7OMM - chains A and D of the 4 polymer chains in the assembly; structure by electron microscopy, 3.40 A resolution.

# Chain A
Protein: LPS-assembly protein LptD
Organism: Neisseria gonorrhoeae
UniProtKB: Q5F651 (LPTD_NEIG1); residues 1-801 here = UniProt positions 1-801
Chain sequence (801 residues; numbered 1 to 801; the number before each row is that of its first residue):
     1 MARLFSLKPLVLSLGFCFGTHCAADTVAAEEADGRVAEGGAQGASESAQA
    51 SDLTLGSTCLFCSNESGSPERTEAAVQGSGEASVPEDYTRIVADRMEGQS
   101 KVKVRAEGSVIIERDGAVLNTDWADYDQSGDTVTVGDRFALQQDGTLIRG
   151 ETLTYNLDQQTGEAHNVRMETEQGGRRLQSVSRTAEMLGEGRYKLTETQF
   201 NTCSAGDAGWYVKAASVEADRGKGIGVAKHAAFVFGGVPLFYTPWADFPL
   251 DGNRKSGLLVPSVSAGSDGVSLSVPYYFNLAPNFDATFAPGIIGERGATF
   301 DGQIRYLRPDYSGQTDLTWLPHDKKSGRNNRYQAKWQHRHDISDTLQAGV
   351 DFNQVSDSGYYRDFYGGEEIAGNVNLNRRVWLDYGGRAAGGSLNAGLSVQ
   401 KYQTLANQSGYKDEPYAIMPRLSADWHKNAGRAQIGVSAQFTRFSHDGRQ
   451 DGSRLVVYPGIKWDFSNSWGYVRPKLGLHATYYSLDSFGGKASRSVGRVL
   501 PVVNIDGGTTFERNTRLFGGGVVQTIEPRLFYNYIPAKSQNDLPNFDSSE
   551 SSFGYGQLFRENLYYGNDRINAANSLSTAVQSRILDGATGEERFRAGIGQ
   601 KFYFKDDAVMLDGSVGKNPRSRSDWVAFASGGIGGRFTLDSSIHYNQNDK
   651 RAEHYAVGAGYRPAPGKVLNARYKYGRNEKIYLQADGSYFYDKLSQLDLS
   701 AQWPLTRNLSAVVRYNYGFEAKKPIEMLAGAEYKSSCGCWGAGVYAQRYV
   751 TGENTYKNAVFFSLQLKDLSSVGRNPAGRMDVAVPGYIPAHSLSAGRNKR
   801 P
Not modelled in the structure: 1-87, 605-620
Disulfide bonds: Cys203-Cys737
Sequence notes: conflict Ser13 (Ala in Q5F651)

# Chain D
Protein: ProMacrobody 51, Maltodextrin-binding protein
Organism: synthetic construct
UniProtKB: A0A0F8L1I7 (A0A0F8L1I7_METMZ); residues 130-489 here correspond to UniProt positions 8-367 (UniProt number = residue number - 122)
Chain sequence (526 residues; row label = number of the first residue in the row):
     1 GPSQVQLVESGGGSVQAGGSLRLSCAASGSISSITYLGWFRQAPGKEREG
    51 VAALATYYGHTYYADSVKGRFTVSLDNAKNTVYLQMNSLKPEDTALYYCA
   101 AAYSGIWTPLGVWATYEYWGQGTQVTVPPLVIWINGDKGYNGLAEVGKKF
   151 EKDTGIKVTVEHPDKLEEKFPQVAATGDGPDIIFWAHDRFGGYAQSGLLA
   201 EITPDKAFQDKLYPFTWDAVRYNGKLIAYPIAVEALSLIYNKDLLPNPPK
   251 TWEEIPALDKELKAKGKSALMFNLQEPYFTWPLIAADGGYAFKYENGKYD
   301 IKDVGVDNAGAKAGLTFLVDLIKNKHMNADTDYSIAEAAFNKGETAMTIN
   351 GPWAWSNIDTSKVNYGVTVLPTFKGQPSKPFVGVLSAGINAASPNKELAK
   401 EFLENYLLTDEGLEAVNKDKPLGAVALKSYEEELAKDPRIAATMENAQKG
   451 EIMPNIPQMSAFWYAVRTAVINAASGRQTVDEALKDAQTPGSGGGSAWSH
   501 PQFEKGGGSGGGSGGSAWSHPQFEKA
Not modelled in the structure: 490-526
Disulfide bonds: Cys25-Cys99
Sequence notes: expression tag (490-526)

# Interface between chain A and chain D
Residue-residue contacts (18):
  Lys213(A) - Tyr58(D)
  Ala214(A) - Tyr58(D)
  Ala215(A) - Tyr57(D)
  His230(A) - Ile34(D)
  His230(A) - Tyr57(D)
  His230(A) - Tyr58(D)
  Pro239(A) - His60(D)
  Pro239(A) - Trp107(D)
  Phe241(A) - Trp107(D)
  Phe241(A) - Thr108(D)
  Tyr242(A) - Thr56(D)  hydrogen bond (side chain-backbone)
  Tyr242(A) - Tyr57(D)
  Tyr242(A) - Tyr58(D)  hydrogen bond (side chain-backbone)
  Tyr242(A) - His60(D)
  Tyr242(A) - Ile106(D)
  Tyr242(A) - Trp107(D)  hydrogen bond (backbone-backbone)
  Pro244(A) - Ile34(D)  hydrophobic
  Pro244(A) - Gly105(D)
Interface residues without a listed pair, chain A (12 interface residues in all): Glu197, Ala232, Leu240, Thr243
Interface residues without a listed pair, chain D (11 interface residues in all): Ser104, Pro109

# Summary
12 residues of chain A face 11 of chain D across their interface, with 3 hydrogen bonds. Polar contacts
include Tyr242(A)-Thr56(D), Tyr242(A)-Tyr58(D) and Tyr242(A)-Trp107(D).
Here chain A is LPS-assembly protein LptD (Neisseria gonorrhoeae) and chain D is ProMacrobody 51,
Maltodextrin-binding protein (synthetic construct). Entry 7OMM (Cryo-EM structure of N. gonorhoeae LptDE in
complex with ProMacrobodies (MBPs have not been built de ...) was determined by electron microscopy (same
publication as 7OMT).
